8XIE - chains F and I of the 9 polymer chains in the assembly; structure by X-ray diffraction, 3.50 A resolution.

[Chain F]
Protein: Exosome complex component Rrp42
Organism: Thermoplasma acidophilum (strain ATCC 25905 / DSM 1728 / JCM 9062 / NBRC 15155 / AMRC-C165)
Reference sequence: Q9HIP1 (RRP42_THEAC); residue numbers follow UniProt; this construct covers 1-260
Chain sequence (260 residues; row label = number of the first residue in the row):
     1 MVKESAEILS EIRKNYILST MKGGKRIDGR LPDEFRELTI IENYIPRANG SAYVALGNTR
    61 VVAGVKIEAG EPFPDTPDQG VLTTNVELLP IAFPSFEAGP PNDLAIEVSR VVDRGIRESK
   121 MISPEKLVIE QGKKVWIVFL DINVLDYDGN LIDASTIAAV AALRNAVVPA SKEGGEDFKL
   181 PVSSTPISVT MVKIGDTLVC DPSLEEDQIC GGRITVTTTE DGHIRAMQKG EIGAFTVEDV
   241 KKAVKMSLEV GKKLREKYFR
Unresolved in the structure: 1-21

[Chain I]
Protein: Exosome complex component Rrp4
Organism: Thermoplasma acidophilum (strain ATCC 25905 / DSM 1728 / JCM 9062 / NBRC 15155 / AMRC-C165)
Reference sequence: Q9HIP3 (RRP4_THEAC); numbering as in UniProt (aligned over 1-236)
Chain sequence (237 residues; numbered 0 to 236; the number before each row is that of its first residue; numbering starts at 0):
     0 AMYQLGDVKK IVLPGDPIEV QGKMRNGVYR GQDNRYYSEY FGTLQVNDQF VDVVPFSGQY
    60 IPRKGDKVIG KVIEVGPSTW TVDINSPYFA MLHMNDTPWR MSSGDLKRYL NAGDYIYAKI
   120 MSVNEIKESW LTLKEPGLKK LEGGHMVLIH ASRVPRVIGK GGGMVNMVKE LTATRIIIGQ
   180 NGLIWIDGPI EGVTMAIAAI EMIEREAHTE GLTARVESFL KELKGEKDGS QQNKADQ
Unresolved in the structure: 227-236
Differences from the reference sequence: expression tag (0)

[How chain F and chain I interact]
Contacting residue pairs (17; chain F residue first):
  Lys22(F) - Glu190(I)  hydrogen bond (side chain-backbone)
  Lys22(F) - Gly191(I)
  Lys22(F) - Thr193(I)
  Lys22(F) - Met194(I)
  Lys22(F) - Lys226(I)
  Gly23(F) - Glu225(I)
  Gly23(F) - Lys226(I)
  Lys25(F) - Phe218(I)
  Lys25(F) - Leu222(I)
  Lys25(F) - Glu225(I)  salt bridge
  Ile27(F) - Thr193(I)
  Ile27(F) - Ile196(I)  hydrophobic
  Ile27(F) - Ala197(I)
  Ile27(F) - Glu200(I)
  Glu205(F) - Val146(I)
  Glu205(F) - Ile196(I)
  Glu205(F) - Glu200(I)
Other interface residues (no listed pair), chain F (7 interface residues in all): Gly195, Ile209
Other interface residues (no listed pair), chain I (15 interface residues in all): His144, Ile189, Glu221

[Overview]
7 residues of chain F face 15 of chain I across their interface; the contacts include 1 hydrogen bond and 1
salt bridge. Among the polar pairs are Lys25(F)-Glu225(I) and Lys22(F)-Glu190(I).
Chain F is Exosome complex component Rrp42 and chain I is Exosome complex component Rrp4, both from
Thermoplasma acidophilum (strain ATCC 25905 / DSM 1728 / JCM 9062 / NBRC 15155 / AMRC-C165); the structure,
Archaeal exosome complex (Rrp4-Rrp41-Rrp42), was determined by X-ray diffraction together with 8XFX from the
same study.
